Entry 5SY7 (X-ray diffraction, 4.20 A resolution (low resolution: residue-level contacts below are approximate; hydrogen-bond / salt-bridge calls are withheld)); this record covers chains B and D of the 4 polymer chains in the assembly.

# Chain B
Protein: Neuronal PAS domain-containing protein 3
From: Mus musculus
UniProtKB: Q9QZQ0 (NPAS3_MOUSE); residues 56-455 here = UniProt positions 56-455
Chain sequence (410 residues; row label = number of the first residue in the row):
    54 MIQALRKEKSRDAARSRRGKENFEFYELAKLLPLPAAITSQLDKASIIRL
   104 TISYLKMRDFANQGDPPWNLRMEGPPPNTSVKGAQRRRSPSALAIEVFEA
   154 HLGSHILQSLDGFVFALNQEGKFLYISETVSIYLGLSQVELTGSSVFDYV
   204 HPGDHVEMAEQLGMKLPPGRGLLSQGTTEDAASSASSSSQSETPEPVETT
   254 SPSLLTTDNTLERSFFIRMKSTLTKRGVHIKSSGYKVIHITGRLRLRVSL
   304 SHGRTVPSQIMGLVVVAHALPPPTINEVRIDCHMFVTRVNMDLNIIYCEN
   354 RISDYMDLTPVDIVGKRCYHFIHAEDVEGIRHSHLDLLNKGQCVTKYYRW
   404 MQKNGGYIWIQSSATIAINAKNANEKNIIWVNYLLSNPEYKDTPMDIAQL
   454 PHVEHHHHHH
Disordered / not traced: 54-58, 119-147, 218-263, 277-286, 299-313, 325-335, 421-428, 454-463
Sequence notes: initiating methionine (54); expression tag (55, 456-463); conflict Ser302 (Pro in Q9QZQ0)
Swiss-Prot annotation at these positions:
  - region: Lys60 to Arg71 (DNA-binding)

# Chain D
Molecule: 21-nt DNA strand
Sequence (21 nucleotides; row label = number of the first residue in the row):
     1 CACGACCCGCACGTACGCAGC

# Chain B / chain D interface
Contacting residue pairs (13; chain B residue first):
  Lys60(B) with DT14(D); DA15(D)
  Ser63(B) with DT14(D)
  Arg64(B) with DG13(D); DT14(D)
  Arg68(B) with DC12(D); DG13(D)
  Arg71(B) with DA11(D); DC12(D); DG13(D)
  Asn75(B) with DA11(D)
  Asp96(B) with DG9(D)
  Lys97(B) with DC10(D)
Also at the interface, not in a pair above, chain B (9 interface residues in all): Ala67

# In short
9 residues of chain B face 7 of chain D across their interface.
Chain B is Neuronal PAS domain-containing protein 3 (Mus musculus) and chain D is a 21-nt DNA strand; the
structure, Crystal Structure of the Heterodimeric NPAS3-ARNT Complex with HRE DNA, was determined by X-ray
diffraction (same publication as 5SY5).
